PDB entry 3JRC | X-ray diffraction, 3.08 A resolution | chains B and D of the 4 polymer chains in the assembly

== Chain B ==
Protein: DNA-binding protein fis
Organism: Escherichia coli
UniProt: P0A6R3 (FIS_ECOLI); residue numbers follow UniProt; this construct covers 1-98
Sequence (98 residues; row label = number of the first residue in the row):
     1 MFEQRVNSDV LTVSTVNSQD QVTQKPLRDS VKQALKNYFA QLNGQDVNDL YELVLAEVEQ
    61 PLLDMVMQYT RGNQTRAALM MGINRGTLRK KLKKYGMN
Curated features (UniProtKB/Swiss-Prot):
  - DNA-binding region: Gln74 to Lys93 (H-T-H motif)
  - region: Asn17 to Gly44 (Required for the stimulation of HIN-mediated recombination)

== Chain D ==
Molecule: 27-nt DNA strand
Sequence (27 nucleotides; row label = number of the first residue in the row):
     1 AAATTTGCTC AGCGCCCAAA CAAATTT

== Chain B / chain D interface ==
Contacting residue pairs (9):
  Ile83(B) - DC17(D)  phosphate contact
  Asn84(B) - DC17(D)  hydrogen bond to the phosphate
  Asn84(B) - DA18(D)  hydrogen bond to the phosphate
  Arg85(B) - DA20(D)  base contact
  Thr87(B) - DC16(D)  sugar contact
  Thr87(B) - DC17(D)  hydrogen bond to the phosphate
  Lys90(B) - DC15(D)  sugar contact
  Lys90(B) - DC16(D)  salt bridge to the phosphate
  Lys91(B) - DC16(D)  salt bridge to the phosphate
Interface residues without a listed pair, chain B (7 interface residues in all): Gly82

== Summary ==
7 residues of chain B face 5 of chain D across their interface, with 3 hydrogen bonds and 2 salt bridges.
Polar pairs include Asn84(B)-DC17(D), Asn84(B)-DA18(D) and Thr87(B)-DC17(D).
Chain B is DNA-binding protein fis (Escherichia coli) and chain D is a 27-nt DNA strand; the structure,
Crystal structure of Fis bound to 27 bp DNA F29 containing 5 G/Cs at center, was determined by X-ray
diffraction together with 3IV5, 3JR9, 3JRA, 3JRB, 3JRD, 3JRE and 4 further entries from the same study.
